5TN8 - chains A and B of the 4 polymer chains in the assembly; structure by X-ray diffraction, 2.65 A resolution.

== Chain A (and B) ==
Protein: Estrogen receptor
Organism: Homo sapiens
Notes: fragment: ligand-binding domain; chain B of this document is another copy of the same molecule, construct and numbering; everything in this record applies to it too
UniProt: P03372 (ESR1_HUMAN); numbering as in UniProt (aligned over 298-554)
Amino-acid sequence (257 residues; row label = number of the first residue in the row):
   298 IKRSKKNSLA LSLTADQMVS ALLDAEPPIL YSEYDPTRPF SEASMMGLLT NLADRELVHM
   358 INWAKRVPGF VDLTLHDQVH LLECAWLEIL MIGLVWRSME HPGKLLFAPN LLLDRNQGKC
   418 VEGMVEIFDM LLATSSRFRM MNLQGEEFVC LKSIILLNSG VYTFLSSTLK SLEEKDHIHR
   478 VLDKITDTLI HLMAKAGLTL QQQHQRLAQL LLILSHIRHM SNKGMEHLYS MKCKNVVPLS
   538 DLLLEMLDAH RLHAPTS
Disordered / not traced: 298-304, 331-335, 461-471, 549-554 (chain B: 298-307, 462-467, 549-554)
Sequence notes: engineered mutation Ser537 (Tyr in P03372)
Residues lining bound ligands: 7G3 (3-[(Z)-(hydroxyimino)methyl][1,1'-biphenyl]-4,4'-diol): Met343, Leu346, Leu349, Ala350, Glu353, Leu387, Met388, Leu391, Arg394, Phe404, Met421, Ile424, Gly521, His524, Leu525

== Interface between chain A and chain B ==
Pairs across the interface (56; chain A residue first):
  Ala430(A) - Tyr459(B)
  Arg434(A) - His476(B)  hydrogen bond
  Ile451(A) - Leu509(B)  hydrophobic
  Asn455(A) - Leu509(B)
  Asn455(A) - His513(B)  hydrogen bond (backbone-side chain)
  Val458(A) - His513(B)
  Tyr459(A) - Ala430(B)
  Tyr459(A) - Arg434(B)  hydrogen bond
  Tyr459(A) - Ile510(B)
  Tyr459(A) - His513(B)
  His476(A) - Arg434(B)  hydrogen bond
  Asp480(A) - Gln502(B)
  Asp480(A) - Gln506(B)  hydrogen bond
  Thr483(A) - His501(B)
  Thr483(A) - Ala505(B)
  Asp484(A) - Gln498(B)  hydrogen bond
  Asp484(A) - Gln502(B)  hydrogen bond
  Ile487(A) - His501(B)
  Leu497(A) - Leu497(B)  hydrophobic
  Gln498(A) - Asp484(B)  hydrogen bond
  His501(A) - Thr483(B)
  His501(A) - Asp484(B)  salt bridge
  His501(A) - Ile487(B)
  His501(A) - Leu504(B)
  Gln502(A) - Asp480(B)
  Gln502(A) - Asp484(B)  hydrogen bond
  Leu504(A) - His501(B)
  Ala505(A) - Thr483(B)
  Ala505(A) - Leu508(B)  hydrophobic
  Gln506(A) - His476(B)  hydrogen bond
  Gln506(A) - Asp480(B)  hydrogen bond
  Leu508(A) - Ala505(B)  hydrophobic
  Leu508(A) - Leu508(B)  hydrophobic
  Leu508(A) - Leu509(B)  hydrophobic
  Leu509(A) - Ile451(B)  hydrophobic
  Leu509(A) - Asn455(B)
  Leu509(A) - Leu508(B)  hydrophobic
  Leu509(A) - Leu511(B)  hydrophobic
  Leu511(A) - Leu509(B)  hydrophobic
  Leu511(A) - Ser512(B)
  Ser512(A) - Leu511(B)
  Ser512(A) - Arg515(B)  hydrogen bond (backbone-side chain)
  His513(A) - Asn455(B)  hydrogen bond (side chain-backbone)
  His513(A) - Ser456(B)
  His513(A) - Gly457(B)
  His513(A) - Tyr459(B)
  His513(A) - Arg515(B)  hydrogen bond
  Arg515(A) - Ser512(B)  hydrogen bond
  Arg515(A) - His513(B)
  Arg515(A) - His516(B)  hydrogen bond
  His516(A) - Arg515(B)
  His516(A) - Asn519(B)  hydrogen bond
  Asn519(A) - His516(B)  hydrogen bond
  Asn519(A) - Asn519(B)  hydrogen bond
  Lys520(A) - His547(B)
  Glu523(A) - Glu523(B)
Interface residues without a listed pair, chain A (32 interface residues in all): Glu385, Ser456, Leu479, Arg548
Interface residues without a listed pair, chain B (35 interface residues in all): Glu385, Thr431, Val458, Thr460, Lys520

== In short ==
Chain A and chain B form an interface of 32 and 35 residues respectively, with 19 hydrogen bonds and 1 salt
bridge. Polar pairs include His501(A)-Asp484(B), Arg434(A)-His476(B) and Asn455(A)-His513(B). Ligands of chain
A: compound 7G3.
Chain A and chain B are both Estrogen receptor (Homo sapiens); the structure, Crystal Structure of the
ER-alpha Ligand-binding Domain (Y537S) in Complex with
(E)-4'-hydroxy-3-((hydroxyiminio)methyl)-[1,1'-biphenyl]-4-olate, was determined by X-ray diffraction,
deposited together with 5KR9, 5KRA, 5KRC, 5KRF, 5KRH, 5KRI and 43 further entries.
